PDB entry 7QPD | electron microscopy, 3.73 A resolution | chains T and E of the 5 polymer chains in the assembly

== Chain T ==
Name: Tapasin
Source organism: Homo sapiens
UniProtKB: O15533 (TPSN_HUMAN); residues 1-428 here correspond to UniProt positions 21-448 (UniProt number = residue number + 20)
Amino-acid sequence (428 residues; numbered 1 to 428; the number before each row is that of its first residue):
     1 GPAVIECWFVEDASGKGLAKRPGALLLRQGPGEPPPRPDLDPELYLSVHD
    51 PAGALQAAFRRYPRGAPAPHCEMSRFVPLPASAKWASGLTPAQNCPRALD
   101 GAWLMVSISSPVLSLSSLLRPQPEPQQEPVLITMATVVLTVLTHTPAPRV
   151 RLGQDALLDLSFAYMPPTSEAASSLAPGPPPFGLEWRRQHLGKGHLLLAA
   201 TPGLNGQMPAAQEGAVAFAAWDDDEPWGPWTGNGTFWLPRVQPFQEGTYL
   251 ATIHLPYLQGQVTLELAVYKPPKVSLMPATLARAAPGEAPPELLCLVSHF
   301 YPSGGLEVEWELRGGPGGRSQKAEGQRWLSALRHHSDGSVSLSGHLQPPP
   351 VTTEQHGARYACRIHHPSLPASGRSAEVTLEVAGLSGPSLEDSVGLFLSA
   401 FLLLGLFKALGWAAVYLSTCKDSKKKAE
Not modelled in the structure: 29-32, 279-290, 314-319, 349-357, 380-428
Disulfide bonds: C7-C71, C295-C362
Glycans and other covalent adducts: N-acetylglucosamine (NAG) linked to N233
Swiss-Prot annotation at these positions:
  - site: K408 (Inter-subunit salt bridge with TAP1-TAP2. Essential peptide loading complex assembly)
  - glycosylation: N233 (N-linked (GlcNAc...) asparagine)
What the authors report for this chain:
  - post-translational modification sites: N233
  - specificity-determining residues: R187 (proposed by the authors, not directly observed)

== Chain E ==
Name: Protein disulfide-isomerase A3
Source organism: Homo sapiens
Notes: EC 5.3.4.1
UniProtKB: P30101 (PDIA3_HUMAN); residues 1-481 here correspond to UniProt positions 25-505 (UniProt number = residue number + 24)
Amino-acid sequence (481 residues; row label = number of the first residue in the row):
     1 SDVLELTDDNFESRISDTGSAGLMLVEFFAPWCGHCKRLAPEYEAAATRL
    51 KGIVPLAKVDCTANTNTCNKYGVSGYPTLKIFRDGEEAGAYDGPRTADGI
   101 VSHLKKQAGPASVPLRTEEEFKKFISDKDASIVGFFDDSFSEAHSEFLKA
   151 ASNLRDNYRFAHTNVESLVNEYDDNGEGIILFRPSHLTNKFEDKTVAYTE
   201 QKMTSGKIKKFIQENIFGICPHMTEDNKDLIQGKDLLIAYYDVDYEKNAK
   251 GSNYWRNRVMMVAKKFLDAGHKLNFAVASRKTFSHELSDFGLESTAGEIP
   301 VVAIRTAKGEKFVMQEEFSRDGKALERFLQDYFDGNLKRYLKSEPIPESN
   351 DGPVKVVVAENFDEIVNNENKDVLIEFYAPWCGHCKNLEPKYKELGEKLS
   401 KDPNIVIAKMDATANDVPSPYEVRGFPTIYFSPANKKLNPKKYEGGRELS
   451 DFISYLQREATNPPVIQEEKPKKKKKAQEDL
Not modelled in the structure: 1, 17-22, 467-481
Disulfide bonds: C61-C68, C382-C385
Swiss-Prot annotation at these positions:
  - motif: Q478 to L481 (Prevents secretion from ER)
  - active site (Nucleophile): C33, C36, C382, C385
  - site: G34 (Contributes to redox potential value), H35 (Contributes to redox potential value), R95 (Lowers pKa of C-terminal Cys of first active site), G383 (Contributes to redox potential value), H384 (Contributes to redox potential value), R447 (Lowers pKa of C-terminal Cys of second active site)
  - modified residue: K37 (N6-methyllysine), K105 (N6-succinyllysine), K128 (N6-acetyllysine), K194 (N6-succinyllysine), K228 (N6-acetyllysine), T295 (Phosphothreonine), K338 (N6-acetyllysine), K470 (N6-acetyllysine)

== Interface between chain T and chain E ==
Cross-chain cystine bridges: C95(T)-C33(E)
Pairs across the interface - 36 pairs, chain T then chain E:
  V77(T) with W32(E), hydrophobic
  P78(T) with W32(E)
  A92(T) with H35(E)
  Q93(T) with H35(E), hydrogen bond (backbone-side chain)
  N94(T) with H35(E); G75(E); Y76(E); P77(E)
  C95(T) with W32(E), hydrophobic; C33(E), disulfide; G75(E); Y76(E), hydrogen bond (backbone-backbone)
  P96(T) with W32(E); S74(E)
  R97(T) with C61(E); T65(E); C68(E); N69(E); V73(E); S74(E), hydrogen bond (backbone-backbone); Y76(E), hydrogen bond
  L99(T) with W32(E)
  D100(T) with T62(E)
  A200(T) with W381(E), hydrophobic
  G206(T) with T413(E)
  G214(T) with K386(E), hydrogen bond (backbone-side chain)
  V216(T) with P380(E); W381(E); G383(E); K386(E)
  A217(T) with W381(E), hydrogen bond (backbone-backbone); C382(E); G383(E), hydrogen bond (backbone-backbone)
  F218(T) with G383(E); H384(E)
  P239(T) with K386(E)
Interface residues without a listed pair, chain T (30 interface residues in all): L79, A199, P202, G203, N205, Q207, M208, A211, A215, A219, D224, W237, Y257
Interface residues without a listed pair, chain E (26 interface residues in all): R95, K342, N387, A414, R424, F426
The authors on this interface:
  - specific contacts: C95(T)-C33(E) (covalent link)

== In short ==
The interface between chain T and chain E involves 30 residues on one side and 26 on the other, with 1
disulfide bond and 7 hydrogen bonds. Polar pairs include Q93(T)-H35(E), R97(T)-Y76(E) and G214(T)-K386(E). The
paper describes a contact between C95(T) and C33(E). The paper reports the specificity determinant R187(T); a
modification site at N233(T).
Here chain T is Tapasin and chain E is Protein disulfide-isomerase A3, both from Homo sapiens. Entry 7QPD
(Structure of the human MHC I peptide-loading complex editing module) was determined by electron microscopy.
